Entry 8K7U (electron microscopy, 3.37 A resolution); this record covers chains A and C of the 4 polymer chains in the assembly.

# Chain A (and C)
Name: Alpha-galactosidase
From: Blautia pseudococcoides
Notes: chain C of this document is another copy of the same molecule, construct and numbering; everything in this record applies to it too
UniProt: A0A1C7IHX3 (A0A1C7IHX3_9FIRM); numbering as in UniProt (aligned over 1-763)
Sequence (763 residues; numbered 1 to 763; the number before each row is that of its first residue):
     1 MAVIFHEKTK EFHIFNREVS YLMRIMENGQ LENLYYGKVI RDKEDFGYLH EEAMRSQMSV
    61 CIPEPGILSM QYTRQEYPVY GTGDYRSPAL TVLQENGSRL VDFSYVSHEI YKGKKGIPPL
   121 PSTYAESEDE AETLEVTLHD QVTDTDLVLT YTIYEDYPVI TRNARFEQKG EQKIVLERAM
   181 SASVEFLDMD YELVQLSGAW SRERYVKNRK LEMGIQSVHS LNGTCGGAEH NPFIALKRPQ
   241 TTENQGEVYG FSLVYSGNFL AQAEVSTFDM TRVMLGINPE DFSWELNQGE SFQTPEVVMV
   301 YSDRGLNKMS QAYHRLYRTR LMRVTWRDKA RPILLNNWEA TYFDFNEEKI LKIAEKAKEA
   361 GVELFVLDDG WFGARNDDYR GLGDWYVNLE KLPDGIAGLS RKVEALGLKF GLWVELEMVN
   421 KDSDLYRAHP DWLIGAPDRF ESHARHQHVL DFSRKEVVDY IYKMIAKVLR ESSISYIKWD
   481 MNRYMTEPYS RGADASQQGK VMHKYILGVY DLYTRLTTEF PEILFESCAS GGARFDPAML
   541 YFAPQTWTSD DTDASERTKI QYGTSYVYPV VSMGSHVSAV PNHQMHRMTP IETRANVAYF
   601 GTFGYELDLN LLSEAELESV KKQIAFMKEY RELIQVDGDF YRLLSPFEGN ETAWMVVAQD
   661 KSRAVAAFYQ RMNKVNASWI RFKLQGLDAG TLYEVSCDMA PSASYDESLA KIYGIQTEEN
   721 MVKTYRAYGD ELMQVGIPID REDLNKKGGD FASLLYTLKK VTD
Unresolved in the structure: 1, 51-68, 370-395, 443-447, 549-553, 580-587, 698-722, 762-763 (chain C: 1, 50-68, 372-395, 443-447, 549-553, 580-588, 698-722, 762-763)

# Interface between chain A and chain C
Contacting residue pairs (7; chain A residue first):
  W200(A) - N676(C)  hydrogen bond (backbone-side chain)
  R202(A) - V675(C)
  R202(A) - N676(C)  hydrogen bond (side chain-backbone)
  V675(A) - R202(C)
  N676(A) - A199(C)
  N676(A) - W200(C)
  N676(A) - R202(C)  hydrogen bond (backbone-side chain)
Other interface residues (no listed pair), chain A (9 interface residues in all): A199, S201, R671, M672, A677
Other interface residues (no listed pair), chain C (8 interface residues in all): S201, M672, A677

# Summary
9 residues of chain A and 8 residues of chain C are in contact; the contacts include 3 hydrogen bonds. Polar
pairs include W200(A)-N676(C) and R202(A)-N676(C).
Chain A and chain C are both Alpha-galactosidase (Blautia pseudococcoides); the structure, the
alpha-galactosidase 5 with Cacl2, was determined by electron microscopy (same publication as 8K7V and 8K1A).
